4A3I - chains D and G of the 14 polymer chains in the assembly; structure by X-ray diffraction, 3.80 A resolution.

[Chain D]
Molecule: DNA-directed RNA polymerase II subunit RPB4
Source organism: Saccharomyces cerevisiae
UniProtKB: P20433 (RPB4_YEAST); numbering as in UniProt (aligned over 1-221)
Sequence (221 residues; numbered 1 to 221; the number before each row is that of its first residue):
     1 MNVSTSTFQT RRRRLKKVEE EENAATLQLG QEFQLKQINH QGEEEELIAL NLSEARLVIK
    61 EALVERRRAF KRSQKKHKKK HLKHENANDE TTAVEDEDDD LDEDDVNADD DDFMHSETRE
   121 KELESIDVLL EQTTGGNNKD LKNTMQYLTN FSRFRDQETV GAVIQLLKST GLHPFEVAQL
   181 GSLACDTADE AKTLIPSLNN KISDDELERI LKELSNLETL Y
Unresolved in the structure: 1-2, 77-117
Swiss-Prot annotation at these positions:
  - modified residue: M1 (N-acetylmethionine), T91 (Phosphothreonine), T92 (Phosphothreonine)

[Chain G]
Molecule: RPB7, DNA-directed RNA polymerase II subunit RPB7
Source organism: Saccharomyces cerevisiae
UniProtKB: P34087 (RPB7_YEAST); residues 1-171 here = UniProt positions 1-171
Sequence (171 residues; each row starts with the number of its first residue):
     1 MFFIKDLSLN ITLHPSFFGP RMKQYLKTKL LEEVEGSCTG KFGYILCVLD YDNIDIQRGR
    61 ILPTDGSAEF NVKYRAVVFK PFKGEVVDGT VVSCSQHGFE VQVGPMKVFV TKHLMPQDLT
   121 FNAGSNPPSY QSSEDVITIK SRIRVKIEGC ISQVSSIHAI GSIKEDYLGA I
Swiss-Prot annotation at these positions:
  - mutagenesis: V108 to H113 (Lowers nucleic-acid binding of RPB4-RPB7 by 10-fold; no effect on association with Pol II core complex; abolishes transcriptional activity of Pol II), I151 to H158 (No effect on nucleic-acid binding of RPB4-RPB7 and on association with Pol II core complex; abolishes transcriptional activity of Pol II)

[How chain D and chain G interact]
Pairs across the interface (105):
  V3(D) - L9(G)
  V3(D) - N10(G)
  V3(D) - E33(G)
  S4(D) - L9(G)
  S4(D) - T39(G)
  T5(D) - L7(G)
  T5(D) - S8(G)
  T5(D) - L9(G)
  T5(D) - F42(G)
  T5(D) - Y74(G)  hydrogen bond
  S6(D) - L7(G)
  S6(D) - S8(G)  hydrogen bond (side chain-backbone)
  T7(D) - K5(G)
  T7(D) - D6(G)
  T7(D) - L7(G)
  T7(D) - F42(G)
  F8(D) - K5(G)
  F8(D) - D6(G)
  N23(D) - K80(G)
  N23(D) - F82(G)
  N23(D) - K83(G)
  A24(D) - K83(G)
  A25(D) - K83(G)  hydrogen bond (backbone-backbone)
  A25(D) - G84(G)
  L29(D) - F3(G)  hydrophobic
  L29(D) - F82(G)  hydrophobic
  G30(D) - F82(G)
  E32(D) - K5(G)  salt bridge
  E32(D) - K41(G)
  E32(D) - F42(G)
  F33(D) - F3(G)  hydrophobic
  F33(D) - K5(G)
  F33(D) - K41(G)
  F33(D) - F42(G)
  F33(D) - K80(G)
  Q37(D) - K5(G)
  I38(D) - D6(G)
  N39(D) - D6(G)
  H40(D) - D6(G)  salt bridge
  H40(D) - K73(G)  hydrogen bond
  H40(D) - R75(G)
  E45(D) - R75(G)  salt bridge
  L47(D) - F3(G)  hydrophobic
  I48(D) - F3(G)
  I48(D) - I4(G)  hydrogen bond (backbone-backbone)
  A49(D) - M1(G)
  A49(D) - F2(G)
  L50(D) - M1(G)
  L50(D) - F2(G)  hydrogen bond (backbone-backbone)
  L50(D) - I4(G)  hydrophobic
  L52(D) - F2(G)  hydrophobic
  V58(D) - L49(G)  hydrophobic
  V58(D) - V77(G)  hydrophobic
  I59(D) - C47(G)  hydrophobic
  A62(D) - L49(G)  hydrophobic
  E65(D) - D52(G)
  R66(D) - L31(G)
  R66(D) - E35(G)  salt bridge
  R66(D) - C47(G)
  R66(D) - V48(G)  hydrogen bond (side chain-backbone)
  R66(D) - Y51(G)
  A69(D) - D52(G)
  R72(D) - D52(G)  salt bridge
  S73(D) - R21(G)  hydrogen bond (backbone-side chain)
  S73(D) - Q24(G)  hydrogen bond
  K76(D) - R21(G)  hydrogen bond (backbone-side chain)
  T134(D) - E35(G)
  N138(D) - E35(G)
  N138(D) - G36(G)
  N138(D) - L46(G)  hydrogen bond (side chain-backbone)
  D140(D) - G36(G)
  D140(D) - Y44(G)
  D140(D) - L46(G)
  D140(D) - P105(G)
  L141(D) - L46(G)
  N143(D) - G104(G)
  T144(D) - F2(G)
  T144(D) - L46(G)
  T144(D) - P105(G)
  Y147(D) - D88(G)  hydrogen bond (side chain-backbone)
  Y147(D) - Q102(G)
  Y147(D) - V103(G)
  Y147(D) - G104(G)
  N150(D) - R142(G)  hydrogen bond (backbone-side chain)
  F151(D) - G89(G)
  F151(D) - T90(G)
  F151(D) - R142(G)
  F175(D) - M1(G)
  F175(D) - E85(G)
  A178(D) - M1(G)
  Q179(D) - E85(G)
  Q179(D) - V86(G)  hydrogen bond (side chain-backbone)
  L183(D) - V86(G)
  L183(D) - D88(G)
  L183(D) - R144(G)
  A184(D) - R144(G)  hydrogen bond (backbone-side chain)
  T187(D) - Y167(G)
  D189(D) - Y167(G)  hydrogen bond
  E190(D) - R144(G)  salt bridge
  E190(D) - Y167(G)
  T193(D) - D166(G)
  T193(D) - Y167(G)
  L194(D) - V86(G)
  L194(D) - R144(G)
  L194(D) - Y167(G)  hydrophobic
Interface residues without a listed pair, chain D (57 interface residues in all): Q9, Q41, A55, L63, F70, L148
Interface residues without a listed pair, chain G (50 interface residues in all): V34, V78, L168

[Summary]
The interface between chain D and chain G involves 57 residues on one side and 50 on the other, with 16
hydrogen bonds and 6 salt bridges. Polar contacts include E32(D)-K5(G), H40(D)-D6(G) and E45(D)-R75(G). From
UniProt: 14 mutagenesis sites on chain G.
Here chain D is DNA-directed RNA polymerase II subunit RPB4 and chain G is RPB7, DNA-directed RNA polymerase
II subunit RPB7, both from Saccharomyces cerevisiae. Entry 4A3I (RNA Polymerase II binary complex with DNA)
was determined by X-ray diffraction together with 4A3B, 4A3C, 4A3D, 4A3E, 4A3F, 4A3G and 4 further entries
from the same study.
